Entry 6MH5 (X-ray diffraction, 2.89 A resolution); this record covers chain A.

== Chain A ==
Name: 1-deoxy-D-xylulose 5-phosphate reductoisomerase
From: Staphylococcus schleiferi
Notes: EC 1.1.1.267
Reference sequence: A0A0K1A7V6 (A0A0K1A7V6_9STAP); residues 1-376 here = UniProt positions 1-376
Chain sequence (376 residues; each row starts with the number of its first residue):
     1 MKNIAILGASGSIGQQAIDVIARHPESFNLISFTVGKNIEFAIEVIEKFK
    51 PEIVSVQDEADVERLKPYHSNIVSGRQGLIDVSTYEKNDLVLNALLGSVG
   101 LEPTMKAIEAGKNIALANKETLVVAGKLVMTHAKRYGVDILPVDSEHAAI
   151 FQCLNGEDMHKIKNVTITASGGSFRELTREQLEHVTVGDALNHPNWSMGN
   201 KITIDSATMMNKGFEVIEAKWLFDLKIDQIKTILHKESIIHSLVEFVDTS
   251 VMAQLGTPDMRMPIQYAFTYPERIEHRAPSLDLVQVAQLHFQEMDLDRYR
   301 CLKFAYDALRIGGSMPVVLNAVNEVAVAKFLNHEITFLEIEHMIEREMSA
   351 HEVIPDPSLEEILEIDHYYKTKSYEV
Not modelled in the structure: 375-376
Sequence notes: conflict Gly-188 (Glu in A0A0K1A7V6), Val-284 (Ala in A0A0K1A7V6), Ser-349 (Ala in A0A0K1A7V6), His-367 (Tyr in A0A0K1A7V6)
Small-molecule neighbours: fosmidomycin (FOM; 3-[formyl(hydroxy)amino]propylphosphonic acid): Lys-119, Asp-144, Glu-146, Ala-169, Ser-170, Gly-171, Gly-172, Asn-195, Ile-202, Ser-206, Asn-211, Lys-212, Glu-215, Ser-238
Reported in the primary citation:
  - binding site for fosmidomycin: Asp-144, Glu-146, Ser-170, Ser-206, Asn-211, Lys-212, Glu-215
  - catalytic residues: His-241 (proposed by the authors, not directly observed)
  - conformationally variable residues (loop rearrangement): Trp-196

== Summary ==
Chain A binds fosmidomycin. From the paper: the catalytic residue His-241; a binding site for fosmidomycin at
Asp-144, Glu-146 and Ser-170 among others.
Chain A is 1-deoxy-D-xylulose 5-phosphate reductoisomerase (Staphylococcus schleiferi); the structure, Crystal
Structure of 1-deoxy-D-xylulose-5-phosphate reductoisomerase from Staphylococcus schleiferi in complex with
Fosmidomycin (FOM), was determined by X-ray diffraction.
